8TMN - chains H and A of the 7 polymer chains in the assembly; structure by electron microscopy, 3.30 A resolution.

[Chain H]
Protein: sAB C18 Heavy Chain
Source organism: Homo sapiens
Sequence (237 residues; each row starts with the number of its first residue):
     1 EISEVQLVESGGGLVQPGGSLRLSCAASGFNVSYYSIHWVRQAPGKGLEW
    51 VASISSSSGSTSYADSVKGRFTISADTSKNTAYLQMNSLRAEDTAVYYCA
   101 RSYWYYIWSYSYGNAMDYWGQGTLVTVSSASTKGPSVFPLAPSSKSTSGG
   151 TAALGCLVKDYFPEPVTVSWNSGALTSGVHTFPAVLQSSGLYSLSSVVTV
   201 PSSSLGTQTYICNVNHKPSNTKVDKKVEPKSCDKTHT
Unresolved in the structure: 1, 130-237
Disulfides: Cys25-Cys99

[Chain A]
Protein: Cobalt/magnesium transport protein CorA
Source organism: Thermotoga maritima
UniProtKB: Q9WZ31 (CORA_THEMA); residue numbers follow UniProt; this construct covers 1-351
Sequence (373 residues; numbered -21 to 351; the number before each row is that of its first residue; numbers below 1 keep their minus sign (Met-21 is residue -21)):
   -21 MGSSHHHHHHSSGRENLYFQGHMEEKRLSAKKGLPPGTLVYTGKYREDFE
    29 IEVMNYSIEEFREFKTTDVESVLPFRDSSTPTWINITGIHRTDVVQRVGE
    79 FFGIHPLVLEDILNVHQRPKVEFFENYVFIVLKMFTYDKNLHELESEQVS
   129 LILTKNCVLMFQEKIGDVFDPVRERIRYNRGIIRKKRADYLLYSLIDALV
   179 DDYFVLLEKIDDEIDVLEEEVLERPEKETVQRTHQLKRNLVELRKTIWPL
   229 REVLSSLYRDVPPLIEKETVPYFRDVYDHTIQIADTVETFRDIVSGLLDV
   279 YLSSVSNKTNEVMKVLTIIATIFMPLTFIAGIYGMNFEYMPELRWKWGYP
   329 VVLAVMGVIAVIMVVYFKKKKWL
Unresolved in the structure: -21 to 16
Construct notes: initiating methionine (-21); expression tag (-20 to 0)
UniProt features mapped onto this chain:
  - motif: Gly312 to Asn314 (Probable selectivity filter)
  - site: Asn288 (Essential for ion permeation), Leu294 (Important for closing the ion permeation pathway in the closed state), Thr295 (Threonine that confers selectivity for Co(2+) transport)
  - mutagenesis: Asp89 (D89F/K: Decreases ion transport), Asp253 (D253K: Increases protein stability. Decreases ion transport), Leu280 (L280A: Decreases ion transport), Asn288 (N288L: Abolishes Co(2+) uptake), Met291 (M291A: No effect on ion transport), Leu294 (L294A/V: Increases ion transport by suppression of an obstruction in the transmembrane ion permeation pathway), Thr295 (T295L: Strongly reduces Co(2+) uptake. Abolishes Co(2+) uptake; when associated with L-299; T295M: Strongly reduces Co(2+) uptake ...), Thr299 (T299L: Reduces Co(2+) uptake. Abolishes Co(2+) uptake; when associated with L-295; T299M: No effect on Co(2+) uptake; T299S: Abolishes Co(2+) uptake), Pro303 (P303A/G/I: Increases ion transport by suppression of a kink in the transmembrane ion permeation pathway), Thr305 (T305L: Abolishes Co(2+) uptake), Ile310 (I310A: Increases ion transport), Tyr311 (Y311A: Abolishes pentamerization. Abolishes ion transport; Y311F: No effect on pentamerization. No effect on ion transport), 7 further mutagenesis entries in UniProt

[How chain H and chain A interact]
Pairs across the interface (15; chain H residue first):
  Trp108(H) - Asp189(A)  hydrogen bond
  Trp108(H) - Thr267(A)
  Trp108(H) - Phe268(A)
  Trp108(H) - Ile271(A)  hydrophobic
  Ser109(H) - Gln260(A)  hydrogen bond (backbone-side chain)
  Ser109(H) - Asp263(A)
  Ser109(H) - Thr264(A)
  Tyr110(H) - Phe182(A)  hydrophobic
  Tyr110(H) - Leu185(A)  hydrogen bond (side chain-backbone)
  Tyr110(H) - Glu186(A)
  Tyr110(H) - Asp189(A)  hydrogen bond
  Tyr110(H) - Gln260(A)
  Tyr110(H) - Thr264(A)
  Tyr110(H) - Phe268(A)  hydrophobic
  Tyr112(H) - Gln260(A)

[Summary]
4 residues of chain H and 10 residues of chain A are in contact, with 4 hydrogen bonds. Polar pairs include
Trp108(H)-Asp189(A), Ser109(H)-Gln260(A) and Tyr110(H)-Leu185(A). From UniProt: 19 mutagenesis sites on chain
A.
Chain H is sAB C18 Heavy Chain (Homo sapiens) and chain A is Cobalt/magnesium transport protein CorA
(Thermotoga maritima); the structure, Cryo-EM structure of magnesium depleted CorA in complex with
conformation-specific synthetic antibody C18, State MGD-1D, was determined by electron microscopy.
